1N0L - chains A and B; structure by X-ray diffraction, 2.30 A resolution.

[Chain A]
Protein: Chaperone protein PapD
Organism: Escherichia coli
Notes: engineered mutation(s): 6x histidine tag at C-terminus, selenomethionine at methionine positions
UniProtKB: P15319 (PAPD_ECOLI); residues 1-218 here correspond to UniProt positions 22-239 (UniProt number = residue number + 21)
Sequence (224 residues; each row starts with the number of its first residue):
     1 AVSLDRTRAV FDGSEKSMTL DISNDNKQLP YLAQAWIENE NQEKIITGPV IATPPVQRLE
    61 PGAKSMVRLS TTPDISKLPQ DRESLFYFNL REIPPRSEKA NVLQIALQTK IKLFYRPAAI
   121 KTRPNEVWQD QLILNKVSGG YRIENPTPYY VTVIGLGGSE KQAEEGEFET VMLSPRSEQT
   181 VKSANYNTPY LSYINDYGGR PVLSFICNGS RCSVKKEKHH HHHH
Disordered / not traced: 216-224
Disulfides: Cys207-Cys212
Modified positions: Mse18 (selenomethionine; parent Met); Mse66 (selenomethionine; parent Met); Mse172 (selenomethionine; parent Met)
Differences from the reference sequence: modified residue (18, 66, 172); expression tag (219-224)

[Chain B]
Protein: mature Fimbrial protein PapE
Organism: Escherichia coli
Notes: fragment: residues 25-173, residues 26-36 deleted; engineered mutation(s): N-terminal residues 26-36 deleted , selenomethionine at methionine positions
UniProtKB: P08407 (PAPE_ECOLI); aligned to UniProt positions 38-163 over residues 13-138 (the alignment contains insertions or deletions, so no single offset holds)
Sequence (138 residues; row label = number of the first residue in the row; note: 11 numbers in that range are skipped by the numbering (no residue carries them; nothing is unmodelled there)):
     1 V
    13 PACTVSNTTV DWQDVEIQTL SQNGNHEKEF TVNMRCPYNL GTMKVTITAT NTYNNAILVQ
    73 NTSNTSSDGL LVYLYNSNAG NIGTAITLGT PFTPGKITGN NADKTISLHA KLGYKGNMQN
   133 LIAGPFSATA TLVASYS
Disordered / not traced: 29-34, 73-77, 128-136
Disulfides: Cys15-Cys48
Modified positions: Mse46 (selenomethionine; parent Met); Mse55 (selenomethionine; parent Met); Mse130 (selenomethionine)
Differences from the reference sequence: modified residue (46, 55, 130)

[How chain A and chain B interact]
Pairs across the interface (64):
  Ala1(A) - Val17(B)
  Ser3(A) - Thr16(B)
  Leu4(A) - Pro13(B)
  Leu4(A) - Ala14(B)  hydrogen bond (backbone-backbone)
  Asp5(A) - Val1(B)
  Asp5(A) - Pro13(B)
  Arg6(A) - Val1(B)
  Thr7(A) - Val1(B)  hydrogen bond (backbone-backbone)
  Thr7(A) - Tyr148(B)
  Arg8(A) - Ser149(B)  hydrogen bond (side chain-backbone)
  Tyr31(A) - Asn19(B)  hydrogen bond
  Arg91(A) - Thr141(B)
  Arg91(A) - Thr143(B)  hydrogen bond
  Ala100(A) - Trp24(B)
  Asn101(A) - Val22(B)
  Asn101(A) - Asp23(B)
  Asn101(A) - Trp24(B)  hydrogen bond (side chain-backbone)
  Asn101(A) - Gln25(B)  hydrogen bond (side chain-backbone)
  Asn101(A) - Pro137(B)
  Asn101(A) - Phe138(B)  hydrogen bond (backbone-backbone)
  Val102(A) - Val22(B)
  Val102(A) - Asp23(B)
  Val102(A) - Phe138(B)  hydrogen bond (backbone-backbone)
  Val102(A) - Ser139(B)
  Val102(A) - Ala140(B)  hydrogen bond (backbone-backbone)
  Leu103(A) - Thr21(B)
  Leu103(A) - Val22(B)  hydrogen bond (backbone-backbone)
  Leu103(A) - Val84(B)  hydrophobic
  Leu103(A) - Ala140(B)
  Leu103(A) - Thr141(B)
  Gln104(A) - Asn19(B)  hydrogen bond
  Gln104(A) - Thr20(B)  hydrogen bond (side chain-backbone)
  Gln104(A) - Thr21(B)
  Gln104(A) - Ala140(B)  hydrogen bond (backbone-backbone)
  Gln104(A) - Thr141(B)
  Gln104(A) - Ala142(B)  hydrogen bond (backbone-backbone)
  Ile105(A) - Thr20(B)  hydrogen bond (backbone-backbone)
  Ile105(A) - Ala142(B)
  Ala106(A) - Ala142(B)  hydrogen bond (backbone-backbone)
  Ala106(A) - Thr143(B)
  Ala106(A) - Leu144(B)  hydrogen bond (backbone-backbone)
  Leu107(A) - Cys15(B)
  Leu107(A) - Val17(B)
  Leu107(A) - Leu144(B)
  Gln108(A) - Thr143(B)
  Gln108(A) - Leu144(B)  hydrogen bond (backbone-backbone)
  Gln108(A) - Val145(B)
  Gln108(A) - Ala146(B)  hydrogen bond (backbone-backbone)
  Thr109(A) - Ala146(B)
  Thr109(A) - Tyr148(B)
  Lys110(A) - Ala146(B)  hydrogen bond (backbone-backbone)
  Lys110(A) - Ser147(B)
  Lys110(A) - Tyr148(B)  hydrogen bond (backbone-backbone)
  Lys112(A) - Tyr148(B)
  Lys112(A) - Ser149(B)  hydrogen bond (side chain-backbone)
  Thr152(A) - Ser149(B)
  Thr170(A) - Ser149(B)
  Ile194(A) - Ser149(B)
  Tyr197(A) - Val1(B)  hydrogen bond (backbone-backbone)
  Gly198(A) - Asn51(B)  hydrogen bond (backbone-side chain)
  Gly199(A) - Asn51(B)
  Arg200(A) - Asn51(B)  hydrogen bond (side chain-backbone)
  Arg200(A) - Leu52(B)
  Arg200(A) - Gly53(B)
Also at the interface, not in a pair above, chain A (34 interface residues in all): Leu29, Glu92, Pro94, Pro95, Lys99, Ile111
Also at the interface, not in a pair above, chain B (36 interface residues in all): Ser18, Asp26, Pro49, Tyr50, Ile69, Leu86
Interface features reported in the paper:
  - residue pairs: Asn101(A)-Phe138(B)
  - interface residues, chain A: Asn101(A), Leu103(A), Ile105(A), Leu107(A)

[Overview]
Chain A and chain B form an interface of 34 and 36 residues respectively, with 26 hydrogen bonds. Polar pairs
include Arg8(A)-Ser149(B), Tyr31(A)-Asn19(B) and Arg91(A)-Thr143(B). The paper describes a contact between
Asn101(A) and Phe138(B). From the paper: interface residues Asn101(A), Leu103(A) and Ile105(A) among others.
Here chain A is Chaperone protein PapD and chain B is mature Fimbrial protein PapE, both from Escherichia
coli. Entry 1N0L (Crystal structure of the PapD chaperone (C-terminally 6x histidine-tagged) bound to the PapE
pilus subunit (N-terminal-deleted) ...) was determined by X-ray diffraction, deposited together with 1N12.
